PDB entry 5OFP | X-ray diffraction, 4.71 A resolution (low resolution: residue-level contacts below are approximate; hydrogen-bond / salt-bridge calls are withheld) | chain A

# Chain A
Name: Microcin-J25 export ATP-binding/permease protein McjD
From: Escherichia coli
UniProt: Q9X2W0 (MCJD_ECOLX); residues 1-580 here = UniProt positions 1-580
Amino-acid sequence (580 residues; row label = number of the first residue in the row):
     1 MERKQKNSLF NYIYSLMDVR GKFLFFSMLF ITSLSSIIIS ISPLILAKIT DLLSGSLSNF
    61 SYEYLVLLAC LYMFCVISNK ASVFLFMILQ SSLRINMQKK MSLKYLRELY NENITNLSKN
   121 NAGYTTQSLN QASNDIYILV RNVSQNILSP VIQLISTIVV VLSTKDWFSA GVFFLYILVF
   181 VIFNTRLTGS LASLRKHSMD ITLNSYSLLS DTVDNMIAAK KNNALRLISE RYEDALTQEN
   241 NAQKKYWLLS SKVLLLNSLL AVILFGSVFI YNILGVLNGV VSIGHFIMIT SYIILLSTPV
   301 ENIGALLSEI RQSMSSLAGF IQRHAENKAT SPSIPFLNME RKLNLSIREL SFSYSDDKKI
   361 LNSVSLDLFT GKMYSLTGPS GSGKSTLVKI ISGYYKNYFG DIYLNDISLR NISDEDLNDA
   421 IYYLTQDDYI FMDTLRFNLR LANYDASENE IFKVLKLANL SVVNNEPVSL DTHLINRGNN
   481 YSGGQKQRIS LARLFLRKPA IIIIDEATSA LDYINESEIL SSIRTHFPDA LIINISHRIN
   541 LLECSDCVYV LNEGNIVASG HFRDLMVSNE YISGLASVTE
Disordered / not traced: 1-8, 580
Swiss-Prot annotation at these positions:
  - binding site (ATP): G378 to S385
Reported in the primary citation:
  - conformationally variable residues (domain motion): S509
  - self-association interface (contacts with another copy of this molecule); pairs are residue here / residue on that copy: A122-A122

# In short
UniProt lists 8 ATP-binding residues. The paper reports conformational variability at S509; a self-association
interface involving A122.
Chain A is Microcin-J25 export ATP-binding/permease protein McjD (Escherichia coli); the structure, Structure
of the antibacterial peptide ABC transporter McjD in an apo inward occluded conformation, was determined by
X-ray diffraction together with 5OFR from the same study.
